4CHA - chains C and G of the 6 polymer chains in the assembly; structure by X-ray diffraction, 1.68 A resolution.

== Chain C (and G) ==
Protein: Alpha-chymotrypsin A
Source organism: Bos taurus
Notes: EC 3.4.21.1; chain G of this document is another copy of the same molecule, construct and numbering; everything in this record applies to it too
Reference sequence: P00766 (CTRA_BOVIN); numbering as in UniProt (aligned over 149-245)
Amino-acid sequence (97 residues; numbered 149 to 245; the number before each row is that of its first residue):
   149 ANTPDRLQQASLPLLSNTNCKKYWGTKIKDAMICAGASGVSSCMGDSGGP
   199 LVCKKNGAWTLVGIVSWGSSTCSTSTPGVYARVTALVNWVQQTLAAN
Disulfides: Cys168-Cys182, Cys191-Cys220
UniProt features mapped onto this chain:
  - active site: Ser195 (Charge relay system)

== How chain C and chain G interact ==
Contacting residue pairs (8; chain C residue first):
  Trp172(C) - Ser218(G)
  Met192(C) - Met192(G)  hydrophobic
  Trp215(C) - Thr219(G)
  Gly216(C) - Ser218(G)  hydrogen bond (backbone-side chain)
  Ser218(C) - Trp172(G)
  Ser218(C) - Gly216(G)  hydrogen bond (side chain-backbone)
  Ser218(C) - Ser218(G)
  Thr219(C) - Trp215(G)
Other interface residues (no listed pair), chain C (7 interface residues in all): Ser217
Other interface residues (no listed pair), chain G (7 interface residues in all): Ser217

== Overview ==
The chain C/chain G interface involves 7 residues from each chain, with 2 hydrogen bonds. Its one
hydrogen-bonded contact is Gly216(C)-Ser218(G). From UniProt: active-site residue Ser195(C) on chain C.
Chain C and chain G are both Alpha-chymotrypsin A (Bos taurus); the structure, Structure of
alpha-*chymotrypsin refined at 1.68 angstroms resolution, was determined by X-ray diffraction.
